7VRN - chains H and J of the 13 polymer chains in the assembly; structure by electron microscopy, 3.40 A resolution.

[Chain H (and J)]
Protein: Structural polyprotein
Source organism: Avian infectious bursal disease virus
Notes: EC 3.4.21.-; chain J of this document is another copy of the same molecule, construct and numbering; everything in this record applies to it too
UniProtKB: Q98VX2 (Q98VX2_IBDV); residue numbers follow UniProt; this construct covers 1-441
Chain sequence (441 residues; each row starts with the number of its first residue):
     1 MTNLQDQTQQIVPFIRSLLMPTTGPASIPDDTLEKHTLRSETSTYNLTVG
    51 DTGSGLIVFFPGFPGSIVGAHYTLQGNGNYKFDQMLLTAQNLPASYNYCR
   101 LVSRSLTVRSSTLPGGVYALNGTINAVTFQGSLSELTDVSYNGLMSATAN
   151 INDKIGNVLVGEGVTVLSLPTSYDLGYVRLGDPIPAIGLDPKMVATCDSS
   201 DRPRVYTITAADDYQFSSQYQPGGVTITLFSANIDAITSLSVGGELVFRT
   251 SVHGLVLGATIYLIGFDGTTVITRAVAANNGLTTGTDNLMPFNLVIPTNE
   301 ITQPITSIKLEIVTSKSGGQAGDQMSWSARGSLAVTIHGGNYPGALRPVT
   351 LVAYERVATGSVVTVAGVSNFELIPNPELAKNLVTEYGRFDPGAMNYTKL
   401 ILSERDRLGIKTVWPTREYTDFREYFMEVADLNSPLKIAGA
Unresolved in the structure: 1, 428-441

[Interface between chain H and chain J]
Residue-residue contacts (46):
  Tyr118(H) - Pro114(J)  hydrophobic
  Tyr118(H) - Gly115(J)  hydrogen bond (backbone-backbone)
  Tyr118(H) - Gly116(J)  hydrogen bond (side chain-backbone)
  Tyr118(H) - Tyr118(J)  hydrogen bond (side chain-backbone)
  Ala119(H) - Thr112(J)
  Leu120(H) - Ser111(J)
  Leu120(H) - Thr112(J)  hydrogen bond (backbone-backbone)
  Leu120(H) - Leu113(J)
  Asn121(H) - Ser111(J)
  Asn121(H) - Thr112(J)
  Asn121(H) - Gly360(J)
  Thr123(H) - Asn46(J)  hydrogen bond
  Asn125(H) - Thr44(J)  hydrogen bond
  Tyr141(H) - Thr44(J)
  Tyr141(H) - Asn46(J)
  Asn142(H) - Ser43(J)
  Asn142(H) - Thr44(J)
  Asn142(H) - Tyr45(J)  hydrogen bond
  Asn142(H) - Leu87(J)
  Asn142(H) - Ala89(J)
  Met145(H) - Thr42(J)
  Met145(H) - Ala89(J)  hydrophobic
  Ser146(H) - Ala89(J)  hydrogen bond (side chain-backbone)
  Ser146(H) - Gln90(J)
  Ala149(H) - Asp6(J)
  Ile151(H) - Gln5(J)
  Ile151(H) - Asp6(J)
  Ile151(H) - Gln7(J)
  Ile151(H) - Thr8(J)
  Lys154(H) - Asp6(J)
  Ile155(H) - Asn3(J)
  Ile155(H) - Leu4(J)
  Ile155(H) - Gln5(J)
  Gly156(H) - Thr2(J)
  Gly156(H) - Asn3(J)
  Gly156(H) - Leu4(J)  hydrogen bond (backbone-backbone)
  Asn157(H) - Thr2(J)
  Asn157(H) - Asn3(J)
  Asn157(H) - Leu4(J)
  Asn157(H) - Ala366(J)
  Val158(H) - Asn3(J)
  Leu159(H) - Leu113(J)  hydrophobic
  Glu162(H) - Asn3(J)
  Glu355(H) - Asn46(J)  hydrogen bond
  Arg356(H) - Asn46(J)  hydrogen bond (side chain-backbone)
  Arg356(H) - Thr48(J)
Also at the interface, not in a pair above, chain H (27 interface residues in all): Gly122, Gly143, Thr148, Asn150, Lys411, Pro415
Also at the interface, not in a pair above, chain J (31 interface residues in all): Gln9, Arg39, Val117, Leu120, Val362, Thr364

[Summary]
27 residues of chain H and 31 residues of chain J are in contact, with 11 hydrogen bonds. Among the polar
pairs are Tyr118(H)-Gly116(J), Tyr118(H)-Tyr118(J) and Thr123(H)-Asn46(J).
Chain H and chain J are both Structural polyprotein (Avian infectious bursal disease virus); the structure,
Structure of infectious bursal disease virus Gt strain, was determined by electron microscopy (same
publication as 7VRP).
